8D2T - chains A and B of the 3 polymer chains in the assembly; structure by electron microscopy, 3.40 A resolution.

== Chain A ==
Name: Sodium-dependent lysophosphatidylcholine symporter 1-B
Organism: Danio rerio
UniProtKB: Q6DEJ6 (NLS1B_DANRE); numbering as in UniProt (aligned over 22-509)
Amino-acid sequence (508 residues; each row starts with the number of its first residue):
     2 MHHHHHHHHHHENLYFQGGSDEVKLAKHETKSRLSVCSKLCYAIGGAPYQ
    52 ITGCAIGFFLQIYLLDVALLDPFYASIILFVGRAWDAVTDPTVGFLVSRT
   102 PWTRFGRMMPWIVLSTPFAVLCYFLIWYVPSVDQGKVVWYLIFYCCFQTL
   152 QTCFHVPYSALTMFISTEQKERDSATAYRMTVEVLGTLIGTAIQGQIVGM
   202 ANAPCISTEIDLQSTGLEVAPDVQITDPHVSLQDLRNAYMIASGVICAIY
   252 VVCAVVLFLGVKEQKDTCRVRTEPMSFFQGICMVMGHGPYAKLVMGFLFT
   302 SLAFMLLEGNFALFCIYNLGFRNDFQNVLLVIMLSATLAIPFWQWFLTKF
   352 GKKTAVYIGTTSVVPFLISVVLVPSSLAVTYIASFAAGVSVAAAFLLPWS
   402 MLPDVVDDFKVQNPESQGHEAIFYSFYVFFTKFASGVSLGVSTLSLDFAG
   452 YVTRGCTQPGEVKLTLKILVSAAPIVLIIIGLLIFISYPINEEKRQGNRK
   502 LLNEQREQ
Disordered / not traced: 2-32, 215-229, 508-509
Sequence notes: initiating methionine (2); expression tag (3-21); engineered mutation Gln214 (Asn in Q6DEJ6), Gln225 (Asn in Q6DEJ6), Gln509 (Asn in Q6DEJ6)
Cystine bridges: Cys206-Cys457

== Chain B ==
Name: FAB light chain
Organism: Mus musculus
Notes: antibody fragment or engineered binder
Amino-acid sequence (201 residues; row label = number of the first residue in the row):
     1 ALDINSPEAEKNAKGARARITCNAGNQVGSAVAWFNQRPGDPASLLTYWA
    51 ATEKGVAGKQSAQGASTKFSMSSAGPEAPSLSSYWCLLFEKGAFSFGGSK
   101 LNPREGAGPQASILPPSADLNTSGGAAVVCFLPNWYGNITVQWKTEAPQS
   151 QANMSWPGQAGANAAYAMAAVLAITKGDYGPGSFTCNASNRGTGPFAMSL
   201 N
Cystine bridges: Cys22-Cys86, Cys130-Cys186

== Chain A / chain B interface ==
Pairs across the interface - 20 pairs, chain A then chain B:
  Leu70(A) - Trp49(B)  hydrophobic
  Asp134(A) - Ala51(B)
  Asp134(A) - Thr52(B)
  Asp134(A) - Glu53(B)  hydrogen bond (backbone-backbone)
  Asp134(A) - Ser61(B)
  Gln135(A) - Glu53(B)
  Gln135(A) - Gly55(B)
  Pro205(A) - Gln27(B)
  Pro205(A) - Glu90(B)
  Cys206(A) - Glu90(B)
  Ile207(A) - Trp49(B)  hydrophobic
  Ile207(A) - Phe89(B)
  Ile207(A) - Glu90(B)
  Ser208(A) - Glu90(B)  hydrogen bond (backbone-backbone)
  Ser208(A) - Lys91(B)
  Ser208(A) - Gly92(B)
  Glu210(A) - Gly92(B)
  Glu210(A) - Phe94(B)
  Leu233(A) - Gly29(B)
  Thr454(A) - Trp49(B)
Interface residues without a listed pair, chain A (14 interface residues in all): Val133, Thr209, Leu213, Ser232
Interface residues without a listed pair, chain B (16 interface residues in all): Ser30, Ala31, Ala62

== Overview ==
The interface between chain A and chain B involves 14 residues on one side and 16 on the other; the contacts
include 2 hydrogen bonds. The backbones hydrogen-bond at Asp134(A)-Glu53(B) and Ser208(A)-Glu90(B).
Chain A is Sodium-dependent lysophosphatidylcholine symporter 1-B (Danio rerio) and chain B is FAB light chain
(Mus musculus); the structure, Zebrafish MFSD2A isoform B in inward open ligand-free conformation, was
determined by electron microscopy together with 8D2S, 8D2U, 8D2V, 8D2W and 8D2X from the same study.
